Entry 4M1Z (X-ray diffraction, 2.25 A resolution); this record covers chains A and C.

[Chain A]
Molecule: Membrane-anchored mycosin mycp1
From: Mycobacterium smegmatis
Notes: EC 3.4.21.62
Reference sequence: A0QNL1 (A0QNL1_MYCS2); numbering as in UniProt (aligned over 63-422)
Sequence (372 residues; row label = number of the first residue in the row):
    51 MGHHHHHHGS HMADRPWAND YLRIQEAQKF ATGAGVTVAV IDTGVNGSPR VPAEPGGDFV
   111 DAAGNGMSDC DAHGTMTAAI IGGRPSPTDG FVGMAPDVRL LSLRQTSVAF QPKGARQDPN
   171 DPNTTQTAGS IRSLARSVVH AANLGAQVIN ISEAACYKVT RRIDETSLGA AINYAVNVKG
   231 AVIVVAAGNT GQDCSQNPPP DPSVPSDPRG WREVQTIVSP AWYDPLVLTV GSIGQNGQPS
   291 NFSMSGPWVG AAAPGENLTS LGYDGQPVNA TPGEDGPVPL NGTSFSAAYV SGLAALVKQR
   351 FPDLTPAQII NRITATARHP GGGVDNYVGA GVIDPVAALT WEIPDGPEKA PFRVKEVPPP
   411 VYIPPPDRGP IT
Disordered / not traced: 51-63, 160-178, 400-422
Differences from the reference sequence: expression tag (51-62)
Swiss-Prot annotation at these positions:
  - active site (Charge relay system): Asp92, His123, Ser334
  - mutagenesis: Ser334 (S334A: Lack of protease activity. Increases EsxA secretion)
Disulfide bonds: Cys206-Cys244

[Chain C]
Molecule: Membrane-anchored mycosin mycp1
From: Mycobacterium smegmatis
Reference sequence: A0QNL1 (A0QNL1_MYCS2); numbering as in UniProt (aligned over 403-422)
Sequence (20 residues; numbered 403 to 422; the number before each row is that of its first residue):
   403 RVKEVPPPVY IPPPDRGPIT
Disordered / not traced: 403-405, 416-422

[How chain A and chain C interact]
Pairs across the interface (23):
  Cys120(A) - Glu406(C)
  Cys120(A) - Val407(C)  hydrogen bond (backbone-backbone)
  Asp121(A) - Val407(C)
  Ala122(A) - Val407(C)  hydrophobic
  Ala122(A) - Pro408(C)
  Ala122(A) - Pro410(C)
  Met126(A) - Pro410(C)  hydrophobic
  Ala159(A) - Glu406(C)
  Gly312(A) - Pro410(C)
  Tyr313(A) - Pro409(C)  hydrophobic
  Tyr313(A) - Pro410(C)
  Pro317(A) - Tyr412(C)
  Val318(A) - Pro410(C)
  Val318(A) - Val411(C)
  Val318(A) - Tyr412(C)  hydrophobic
  Asn319(A) - Val411(C)  hydrogen bond (backbone-backbone)
  Asn319(A) - Tyr412(C)
  Asn319(A) - Ile413(C)  hydrogen bond (side chain-backbone)
  Ala320(A) - Pro410(C)
  Ala320(A) - Val411(C)  hydrogen bond (backbone-backbone)
  Ala320(A) - Ile413(C)  hydrophobic
  Pro322(A) - Pro409(C)
  Pro327(A) - Ile413(C)  hydrophobic
Also at the interface, not in a pair above, chain A (15 interface residues in all): Gln316, Thr321

[Overview]
Chain A and chain C form an interface of 15 and 8 residues respectively, with 4 hydrogen bonds. Polar pairs
include Asn319(A)-Ile413(C), Cys120(A)-Val407(C) and Asn319(A)-Val411(C). Curated annotation (UniProt) lists 3
active-site residues and one mutagenesis site on chain A.
Here chain A is Membrane-anchored mycosin mycp1 and chain C is Membrane-anchored mycosin mycp1, both from
Mycobacterium smegmatis. Entry 4M1Z (Crystal structure of MycP1 with the N-terminal propeptide removed) was
determined by X-ray diffraction (same publication as 4KB5).
